Entry 4WHR (X-ray diffraction, 1.58 A resolution); this record covers chains A and B of the 6 polymer chains in the assembly.

# Chain A
Name: Protocatechuate 3,4-dioxygenase alpha chain
Organism: Pseudomonas putida
Notes: EC 1.13.11.3
UniProtKB: P00436 (PCXA_PSEPU); residues 1-200 here correspond to UniProt positions 2-201 (UniProt number = residue number + 1)
Chain sequence (200 residues; numbered 1 to 200; the number before each row is that of its first residue):
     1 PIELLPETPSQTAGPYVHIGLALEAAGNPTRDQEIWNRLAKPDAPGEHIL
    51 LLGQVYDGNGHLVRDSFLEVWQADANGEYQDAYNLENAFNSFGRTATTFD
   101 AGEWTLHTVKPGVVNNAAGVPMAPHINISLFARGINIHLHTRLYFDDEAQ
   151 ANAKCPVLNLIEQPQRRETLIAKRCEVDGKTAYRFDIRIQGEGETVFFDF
Small-molecule neighbours:
  - 4-fluorobenzene-1,2-diol (3N8): N152, A153, L158, N159, P164, R167, E168, I171
  - 4-fluorooxepine-2,7-dione (3NJ): T12, G14, P15
UniProt features mapped onto this chain:
  - binding site (3,4-dihydroxybenzoate): R133

# Chain B
Name: Protocatechuate 3,4-dioxygenase beta chain
Organism: Pseudomonas putida
Notes: EC 1.13.11.3
UniProtKB: P00437 (PCXB_PSEPU); residues 301-538 here correspond to UniProt positions 2-239 (UniProt number = residue number - 299)
Chain sequence (238 residues; each row starts with the number of its first residue):
   301 PAQDNSRFVIRDRNWHPKALTPDYKTSIARSPRQALVSIPQSISETTGPN
   351 FSHLGFGAHDHDLLLNFNNGGLPIGERIIVAGRVVDQYGKPVPNTLVEMW
   401 QANAGGRYRHKNDRYLAPLDPNFGGVGRCLTDSDGYYSFRTIKPGPYPWR
   451 NGPNDWRPAHIHFGISGPSIATKLITQLYFEGDPLIPMCPIVKSIANPEA
   501 VQQLIAKLDMNNANPMDCLAYRFDIVLRGQRKTHFENC
Modified / non-standard residues: C429 (S-hydroxycysteine; CSO)
Bound ions: Fe ion: Y408, Y447, H460, H462
Small-molecule neighbours:
  - 4-fluorobenzene-1,2-diol (3N8), molecule 1: R307, F308, I310, P340, Q341, R531, E536
  - 4-fluorobenzene-1,2-diol (3N8), molecule 2: L320, P322, I328, R333
  - 4-fluorobenzene-1,2-diol (3N8), molecule 3: L320, P332, R333, Q334
  - 4-fluorobenzene-1,2-diol (3N8), molecule 4: S338, I339, P340
  - 4-fluorobenzene-1,2-diol (3N8), molecule 5: R450, P453, P515, M516
  - 4-fluorobenzene-1,2-diol (3N8), molecule 6: A513, N514, P515
  - 4-fluorooxepine-2,7-dione (3NJ): Y324, Y408, Y447, W449, R457, H460, H462, Q477, I491

# Chain A / chain B interface
Residue-residue contacts (169):
  L4(A) with V309(B), hydrophobic; Q387(B); Y388(B), hydrophobic
  L5(A) with D386(B); Q387(B), hydrogen bond (backbone-side chain)
  P6(A) with W315(B), hydrophobic; Q503(B); V526(B)
  E7(A) with R311(B), salt bridge; W315(B), hydrogen bond (backbone-side chain); H316(B), salt bridge; Q387(B); Q503(B), hydrogen bond (backbone-side chain); V526(B); R528(B)
  T8(A) with H316(B); L474(B); Q503(B), hydrogen bond (backbone-side chain); L504(B); I525(B); V526(B), hydrogen bond (side chain-backbone)
  P9(A) with H316(B); T476(B), hydrogen bond (backbone-side chain); I495(B), hydrophobic; A500(B); L504(B)
  S10(A) with H316(B), hydrogen bond (backbone-side chain); P317(B); L474(B); I475(B), hydrogen bond (side chain-backbone)
  Q11(A) with I475(B), hydrogen bond (backbone-backbone); T476(B); Q477(B); Y479(B), hydrogen bond; I491(B), hydrogen bond (side chain-backbone); V492(B); S494(B), hydrogen bond; I495(B); L504(B)
  T12(A) with Y324(B); Q477(B), hydrogen bond (backbone-side chain)
  A13(A) with W400(B); H462(B); I475(B), hydrophobic
  Y16(A) with W400(B), hydrogen bond (backbone-side chain); Y408(B), hydrophobic; H410(B); N412(B); D413(B)
  V17(A) with W400(B)
  H18(A) with H410(B), hydrogen bond
  I19(A) with W400(B); Y408(B), hydrophobic; R409(B); H410(B); V426(B)
  G20(A) with W400(B); V426(B)
  L21(A) with E398(B); W400(B), hydrophobic; I475(B), hydrophobic
  A25(A) with K411(B)
  A26(A) with H410(B); K411(B), hydrogen bond (backbone-backbone)
  N28(A) with R409(B), hydrogen bond (side chain-backbone)
  R31(A) with V426(B); R428(B)
  Q33(A) with L354(B); G355(B), hydrogen bond (side chain-backbone); R428(B), hydrogen bond (backbone-side chain)
  I35(A) with F351(B), hydrophobic; L396(B), hydrophobic
  D57(A) with A329(B)
  G58(A) with A329(B), hydrogen bond (backbone-backbone)
  N59(A) with A329(B)
  V63(A) with R330(B)
  D65(A) with R330(B), salt bridge
  E69(A) with K473(B), salt bridge
  W71(A) with S344(B), hydrogen bond (side chain-backbone); T347(B), hydrogen bond; G348(B); P349(B); I470(B), hydrophobic
  E78(A) with P301(B)
  Y79(A) with P301(B); A302(B), hydrogen bond (backbone-backbone); S344(B), hydrogen bond; T347(B)
  Q80(A) with P301(B)
  D81(A) with A302(B); G348(B); P349(B); N350(B), hydrogen bond (backbone-backbone)
  Y83(A) with N350(B), hydrogen bond (backbone-backbone); F351(B), hydrophobic
  N84(A) with H353(B)
  F92(A) with P349(B), hydrophobic; F351(B), hydrophobic
  R94(A) with E398(B), salt bridge
  F99(A) with H410(B); K411(B); N412(B)
  V114(A) with I343(B), hydrophobic; S344(B)
  A117(A) with R307(B); Q341(B); N537(B), hydrogen bond (backbone-side chain)
  A118(A) with N537(B)
  M122(A) with S342(B); S344(B)
  H125(A) with S344(B), hydrogen bond
  N127(A) with S344(B); E345(B); I470(B)
  F131(A) with K473(B); I475(B), hydrophobic
  R133(A) with Y324(B); T326(B); R330(B), hydrogen bond (backbone-side chain)
  G134(A) with Y324(B), hydrogen bond (backbone-side chain); T326(B); S327(B); R330(B)
  I135(A) with R330(B)
  N136(A) with P317(B); K318(B), hydrogen bond (side chain-backbone); A319(B), hydrogen bond (side chain-backbone); T321(B), hydrogen bond; Y324(B); S494(B)
  I137(A) with R313(B); H316(B); P317(B)
  H138(A) with R311(B); K473(B)
  L139(A) with P332(B), hydrophobic
  H140(A) with R311(B)
  R142(A) with S342(B); S344(B); E345(B), salt bridge
  L160(A) with V337(B); I339(B), hydrophobic; P340(B)
  R166(A) with Q334(B)
  I189(A) with R330(B); S331(B); P332(B)
  Q190(A) with I328(B), hydrogen bond (side chain-backbone); A329(B); S331(B), hydrogen bond (side chain-backbone); R333(B)
  E194(A) with P332(B); R333(B), hydrogen bond (side chain-backbone); Q334(B), hydrogen bond (side chain-backbone)
  V196(A) with V337(B), hydrophobic
  F197(A) with P332(B), hydrophobic; L336(B); V337(B), hydrogen bond (backbone-backbone)
  F198(A) with V337(B); I339(B), hydrophobic
  D199(A) with R313(B), salt bridge; V337(B), hydrogen bond (backbone-backbone); S338(B); I339(B), hydrogen bond (backbone-backbone)
  F200(A) with I310(B); I339(B); Q341(B), hydrogen bond (backbone-side chain); E345(B); R528(B), hydrogen bond (backbone-side chain)
Other interface residues (no listed pair), chain A (74 interface residues in all): P15, L23, P29, E34, A82, N115, N116, A132, V157, I161
Other interface residues (no listed pair), chain B (86 interface residues in all): D304, A335, D360, F367, V385, G389, R414, G427, A471, D524, L527, E536

# Summary
The interface between chain A and chain B involves 74 residues on one side and 86 on the other, with 42
hydrogen bonds and 7 salt bridges. Among the polar pairs are E7(A)-R311(B), E7(A)-H316(B) and D65(A)-R330(B).
Here chain A is Protocatechuate 3,4-dioxygenase alpha chain and chain B is Protocatechuate 3,4-dioxygenase
beta chain, both from Pseudomonas putida. Entry 4WHR (Anhydride reaction intermediate trapped in
Protocatechuate 3,4-dioxygenase (pseudomonas putida) at pH 8.5) was determined by X-ray diffraction (same
publication as 4WHO, 4WHP and 4WHS).
